PDB entry 9DFQ | X-ray diffraction, 2.10 A resolution | chain A

# Chain A
Name: Protein mono-ADP-ribosyltransferase PARP4
From: Homo sapiens
Notes: EC 2.4.2.-
Reference sequence: Q9UKK3 (PARP4_HUMAN); residue numbers follow UniProt; this construct covers 1-100
Sequence (100 residues; numbered 1 to 100; the number before each row is that of its first residue):
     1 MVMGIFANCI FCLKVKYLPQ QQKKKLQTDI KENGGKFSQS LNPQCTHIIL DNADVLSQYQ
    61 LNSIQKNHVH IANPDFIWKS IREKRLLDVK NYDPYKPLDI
Not modelled in the structure: 1-3, 99-100
Construct notes: engineered mutation Gln39 (Phe in Q9UKK3)
Swiss-Prot annotation at these positions:
  - motif: Pro19 to Lys25 (Nuclear localization signal)
What the authors report for this chain:
  - conformationally variable residues (side-chain flip): Lys23
  - mutagenesis - K23Q/K24Q (60.0 degC +/- 0.7 deg), K31Q (58 degC +/- 1 deg): increased stability

# Overview
The paper reports that K23Q/K24Q and K31Q increase stability; conformational variability at Lys23.
Chain A is Protein mono-ADP-ribosyltransferase PARP4 (Homo sapiens); the structure, PARP4 BRCT domain F39Q
mutant, was determined by X-ray diffraction, deposited together with 9DEV, 9DFO, 9DFP and 9DFR.
